9MIC - chains L and C of the 3 polymer chains in the assembly; structure by X-ray diffraction, 1.97 A resolution.

== Chain L ==
Name: 4D01 Fab light chain
From: Homo sapiens
Notes: antibody fragment or engineered binder
Sequence (208 residues; row label = number of the first residue in the row; note: 4 numbers in that range are skipped by the numbering (no residue carries them; nothing is unmodelled there)):
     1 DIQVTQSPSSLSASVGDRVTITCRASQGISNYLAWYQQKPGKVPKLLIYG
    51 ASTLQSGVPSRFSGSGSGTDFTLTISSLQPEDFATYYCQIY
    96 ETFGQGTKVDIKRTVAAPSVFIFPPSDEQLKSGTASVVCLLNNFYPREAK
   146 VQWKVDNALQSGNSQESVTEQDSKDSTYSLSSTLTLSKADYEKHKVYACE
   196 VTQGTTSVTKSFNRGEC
Disordered / not traced: 1
Disulfides: Cys23-Cys88, Cys134-Cys194

== Chain C ==
Name: eOD-GT8 engineered mutant of gp120
From: Human immunodeficiency virus 1
Sequence (183 residues; numbered 1 to 183; the number before each row is that of its first residue):
     1 DTITLPCRPAPPPHCSSNITGLILTRQGGYSNANTVIFRPSGGDWRDIAR
    51 CQIAGTVVSTQLFLNGSLAEEEVVIRSEDWRDNAKSICVQLATSVEIACT
   101 GAGHCAISRAKWANTLKQIASKLREQYGAKTIIFKPSSGGDPEFVNHSFN
   151 CGGEFFYCASTQLFASTWFASTGTGTKHHHHHH
Disordered / not traced: 170-183
Disulfides: Cys7-Cys158, Cys15-Cys151, Cys51-Cys88, Cys99-Cys105
Covalent attachments: N-acetylglucosamine (NAG) linked to Asn18, Asn65

== Interface between chain L and chain C ==
Contacting residue pairs (10):
  Gln27(L) - Arg81(C)
  Gly28(L) - Arg81(C)
  Ser30(L) - Arg81(C)  hydrogen bond
  Tyr32(L) - Asp82(C)  hydrogen bond
  Tyr91(L) - Asp79(C)  hydrogen bond
  Tyr91(L) - Arg81(C)  hydrogen bond
  Tyr91(L) - Asp82(C)
  Glu96(L) - Gly28(C)
  Glu96(L) - Gly29(C)  hydrogen bond (side chain-backbone)
  Glu96(L) - Asn83(C)  hydrogen bond
Other interface residues (no listed pair), chain L (8 interface residues in all): Ile2, Ile29

== Overview ==
8 residues of chain L face 6 of chain C across their interface; the contacts include 6 hydrogen bonds. Polar
contacts include Ser30(L)-Arg81(C), Tyr32(L)-Asp82(C) and Tyr91(L)-Asp79(C). N-acetylglucosamine is covalently
linked to Asn18(C) and Asn65(C).
Here chain L is 4D01 Fab light chain (Homo sapiens) and chain C is eOD-GT8 engineered mutant of gp120 (Human
immunodeficiency virus 1). Entry 9MIC (Crystal structure of the VRC01-class antibody 4D01, derived from GT1.1
vaccination, in complex with eOD-GT8) was determined by X-ray diffraction (same publication as 9MIA, 9MIB,
9MID, 9MIF, 9MIH, 9MII and 4 further entries).
